PDB entry 2IOS | X-ray diffraction, 1.76 A resolution | chain A

[Chain A]
Molecule: Programmed Cell Death 4, Pdcd4
From: Mus musculus
Notes: fragment: C-terminal MA3 domain, residues 323-448
Reference sequence: Q61823 (PDCD4_MOUSE); numbering as in UniProt (aligned over 320-469)
Chain sequence (150 residues; each row starts with the number of its first residue):
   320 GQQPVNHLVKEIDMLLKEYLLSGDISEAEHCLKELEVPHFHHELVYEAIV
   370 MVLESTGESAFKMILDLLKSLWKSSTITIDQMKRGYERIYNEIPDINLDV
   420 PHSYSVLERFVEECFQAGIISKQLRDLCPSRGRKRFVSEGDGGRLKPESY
Unresolved in the structure: 320-322, 449-469
Differences from the reference sequence: modified residue (350, 447)
Modified positions: C350 (s-oxy cysteine; CSX); C447 (s-oxy cysteine; CSX)
Curated features (UniProtKB/Swiss-Prot):
  - motif: P448 to R454 (Nuclear localization signal)
  - modified residue: S457 (Phosphoserine)

[Overview]
Chain A is Programmed Cell Death 4, Pdcd4 (Mus musculus); the structure, Crystal structure of the C-terminal
MA3 domain of Pdcd4 (mouse); form 3, was determined by X-ray diffraction (same publication as 2NSZ, 2IOL and
2ION).
